Entry 2R6G (X-ray diffraction, 2.80 A resolution); this record covers chains B and F of the 5 polymer chains in the assembly.

# Chain B
Molecule: Maltose/maltodextrin import ATP-binding protein malK
Source organism: Escherichia coli
Notes: EC 3.6.3.19
UniProt: Q1R3Q1 (MALK_ECOUT); residue numbers follow UniProt; this construct covers 1-371
Sequence (381 residues; row label = number of the first residue in the row):
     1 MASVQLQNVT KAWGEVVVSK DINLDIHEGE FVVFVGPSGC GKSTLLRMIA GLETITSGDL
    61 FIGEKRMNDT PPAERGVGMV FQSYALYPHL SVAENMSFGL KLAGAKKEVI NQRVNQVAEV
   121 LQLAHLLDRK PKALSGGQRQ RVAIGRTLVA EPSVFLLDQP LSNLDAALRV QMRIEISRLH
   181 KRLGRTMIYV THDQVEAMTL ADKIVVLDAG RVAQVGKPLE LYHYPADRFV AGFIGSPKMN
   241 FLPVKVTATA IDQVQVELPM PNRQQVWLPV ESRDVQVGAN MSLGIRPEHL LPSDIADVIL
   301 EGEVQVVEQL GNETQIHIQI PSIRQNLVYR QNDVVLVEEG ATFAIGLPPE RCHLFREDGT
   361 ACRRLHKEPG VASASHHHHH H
Disordered / not traced: 1, 374-381
Differences from the reference sequence: engineered mutation Gln-159 (Glu in Q1R3Q1); expression tag (372-381)
UniProt features mapped onto this chain:
  - binding site (ATP): Gly-36 to Ser-43
Ligand contacts:
  - ATP (adenosine-5'-triphosphate), molecule 1: Trp-13, Val-16, Val-18, Pro-37, Ser-38, Gly-39, Cys-40, Gly-41, Lys-42, Ser-43, Thr-44, Gln-82, Gln-159, His-192
  - ATP, molecule 2: Leu-126, Arg-129, Ala-133, Leu-134, Ser-135, Gly-136, Gly-137, Gln-138, Asn-163

# Chain F
Molecule: Maltose transport system permease protein malF
Source organism: Escherichia coli
UniProt: P02916 (MALF_ECOLI); numbering as in UniProt (aligned over 1-514)
Sequence (514 residues; numbered 1 to 514; the number before each row is that of its first residue):
     1 MDVIKKKHWW QSDALKWSVL GLLGLLVGYL VVLMYAQGEY LFAITTLILS SAGLYIFANR
    61 KAYAWRYVYP GMAGMGLFVL FPLVCTIAIA FTNYSSTNQL TFERAQEVLL DRSWQAGKTY
   121 NFGLYPAGDE WQLALSDGET GKNYLSDAFK FGGEQKLQLK ETTAQPEGER ANLRVITQNR
   181 QALSDITAIL PDGNKVMMSS LRQFSGTQPL YTLDGDGTLT NNQSGVKYRP NNQIGFYQSI
   241 TADGNWGDEK LSPGYTVTTG WKNFTRVFTD EGIQKPFLAI FVWTVVFSLI TVFLTVAVGM
   301 VLACLVQWEA LRGKAVYRVL LILPYAVPSF ISILIFKGLF NQSFGEINMM LSALFGVKPA
   361 WFSDPTTART MLIIVNTWLG YPYMMILCMG LLKAIPDDLY EASAMDGAGP FQNFFKITLP
   421 LLIKPLTPLM IASFAFNFNN FVLIQLLTNG GPDRLGTTTP AGYTDLLVNY TYRIAFEGGG
   481 GQDFGLAAAI ATLIFLLVGA LAIVNLKATR MKFD
Disordered / not traced: 1-12, 243-244, 505-514
UniProt features mapped onto this chain:
  - mutagenesis: Leu-334 (L334W: Ability to transport lactose in a saturable manner), Leu-372 (L372W: Growth on maltose but not on media containing either maltoheptaose or maltoheptaose plus maltose), Asn-376 (N376K/H: No growth on maltose), Gly-380 (G380C/S: No growth on maltose), Glu-401 (E401A/C/K/L: Reduction of transport rate), Ser-403 (S403C/D/K/L: Reduction of transport rate), Gly-407 (G407A/P: No effect), Pro-420 (P420A: No effect)

# Chain B / chain F interface
Residue-residue contacts - 33 pairs, chain B then chain F:
  Arg-47(B) with Glu-401(F), salt bridge
  Ala-50(B) with Met-405(F), hydrophobic
  Leu-52(B) with Glu-401(F)
  Pro-72(B) with Ala-404(F), hydrophobic
  Ala-73(B) with Ala-404(F); Gly-407(F); Ala-408(F)
  Val-77(B) with Met-405(F)
  Gly-78(B) with Met-405(F)
  Met-79(B) with Met-405(F)
  Phe-81(B) with Glu-401(F); Ala-402(F), hydrophobic; Met-405(F), hydrophobic
  Ala-85(B) with Asp-398(F); Leu-399(F); Ala-402(F)
  Leu-86(B) with Leu-399(F)
  Tyr-87(B) with Leu-399(F); Ala-402(F), hydrogen bond (side chain-backbone); Ser-403(F), hydrogen bond (side chain-backbone); Asp-406(F); Ile-417(F), hydrophobic
  Pro-88(B) with Leu-399(F)
  His-89(B) with Lys-416(F), hydrogen bond (side chain-backbone); Leu-421(F)
  Phe-98(B) with Asp-406(F)
  Gly-99(B) with Asp-406(F), hydrogen bond (backbone-side chain)
  Lys-101(B) with Lys-416(F)
  Leu-102(B) with Gly-407(F); Ala-408(F), hydrophobic; Gln-412(F)
  Arg-146(B) with Ala-402(F); Asp-406(F)
Other interface residues (no listed pair), chain B (20 interface residues in all): Leu-156

# Summary
Chain B and chain F form an interface of 20 and 14 residues respectively; the contacts include 4 hydrogen
bonds and 1 salt bridge. Polar contacts include Arg-47(B)/Glu-401(F), Tyr-87(B)/Ala-402(F) and
Tyr-87(B)/Ser-403(F). Ligands of chain B: ATP.
Here chain B is Maltose/maltodextrin import ATP-binding protein malK and chain F is Maltose transport system
permease protein malF, both from Escherichia coli. Entry 2R6G (The Crystal Structure of the E. coli Maltose
Transporter) was determined by X-ray diffraction.
